PDB entry 5V1T | X-ray diffraction, 2.10 A resolution | chains A and B

== Chain A ==
Protein: Radical SAM
Organism: Streptococcus suis
Reference sequence: A0A0Z8EWX1 (A0A0Z8EWX1_STRSU); residues 1-439 here = UniProt positions 1-439
Chain sequence (459 residues; numbered -19 to 439; the number before each row is that of its first residue; numbers below 1 keep their minus sign (Met-19 is residue -19)):
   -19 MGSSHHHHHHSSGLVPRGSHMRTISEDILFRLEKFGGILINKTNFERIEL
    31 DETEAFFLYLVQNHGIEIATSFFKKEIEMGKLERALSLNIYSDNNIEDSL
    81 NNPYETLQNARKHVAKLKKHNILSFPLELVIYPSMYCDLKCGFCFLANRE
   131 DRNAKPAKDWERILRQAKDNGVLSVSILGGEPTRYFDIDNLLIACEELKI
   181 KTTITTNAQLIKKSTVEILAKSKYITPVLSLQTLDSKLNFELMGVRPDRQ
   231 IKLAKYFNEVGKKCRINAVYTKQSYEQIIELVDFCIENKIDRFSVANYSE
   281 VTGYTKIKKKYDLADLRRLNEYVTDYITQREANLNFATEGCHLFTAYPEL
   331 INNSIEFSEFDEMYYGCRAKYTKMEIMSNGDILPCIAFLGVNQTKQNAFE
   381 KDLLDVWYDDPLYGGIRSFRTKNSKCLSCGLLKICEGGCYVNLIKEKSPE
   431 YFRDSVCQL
Unresolved in the structure: -19 to 0
Sequence notes: expression tag (-19 to 0)
Ion coordination: 4Fe-4S cluster Fe site 1: Cys117, Cys121, Cys124 (together with methionine); 4Fe-4S cluster Fe site 2: Cys321, Cys347, Cys365, Cys419; 4Fe-4S cluster Fe site 3: Cys406, Cys409, Cys415, Cys437
Ligand contacts:
  - methionine (MET): Cys117, Cys124, Phe125, Leu158, Gly159, Gly160, Glu161, Pro162, Thr185, Thr186, Asn187, Ser210
  - S-adenosylmethionine (SAM): Phe123, Cys124, Phe125, Leu158, Thr185, Val208, Ser210, Asn247, Val249, Arg272, Ser274, Ala276, Asn277, Tyr278, Ser279, Thr285, Glu319
  - 4Fe-4S cluster (SF4), molecule 1: Cys117, Leu119, Lys120, Cys121, Phe123, Cys124, Leu126, Arg129, Gly159, Gly160, Asn187
  - 4Fe-4S cluster (SF4), molecule 2: Val281, Cys321, His322, Cys347, Arg348, Ala349, Lys353, Cys365, Ala367, Ile396, Cys419, Val421
  - 4Fe-4S cluster (SF4), molecule 3: Phe324, Thr325, Lys405, Cys406, Cys409, Leu411, Leu412, Cys415, Glu416, Gly417, Gly418, Arg433, Cys437, Leu439
From the paper describing this entry:
  - contacts within the chain: Gly122-Lys286 (backbone contact), Gly122-Ile287 (backbone contact), Phe125-Thr282
  - conformationally variable residues (loop rearrangement, side-chain flip): Phe125 to Ala134, Ser279 to Thr285
  - binding site for S-adenosylmethionine: Phe125, Arg272, Glu319
  - catalytic residues: Glu319 (from molecular simulation)

== Chain B ==
Protein: SuiA 22mer
Chain sequence (22 residues; numbered 1 to 22; the number before each row is that of its first residue):
     1 MSKELEKVLESSAMAKGDGWHV
Unresolved in the structure: 1, 15-22

== How chain A and chain B interact ==
Residue-residue contacts (29; chain A residue first):
  Arg27(A) with Glu10(B), salt bridge
  Thr318(A) with Ser11(B), hydrogen bond (backbone-side chain)
  Glu319(A) with Ser11(B); Ala13(B)
  Gly320(A) with Ser11(B), hydrogen bond (backbone-backbone); Ser12(B); Ala13(B), hydrogen bond (backbone-backbone)
  Cys321(A) with Ser12(B); Ala13(B); Met14(B), hydrophobic
  Leu323(A) with Ser12(B)
  Phe324(A) with Val8(B), hydrophobic; Leu9(B), hydrophobic; Ser12(B), hydrogen bond (backbone-side chain)
  Tyr327(A) with Val8(B), hydrophobic
  Ile335(A) with Leu5(B), hydrophobic
  Phe337(A) with Leu9(B), hydrophobic
  Tyr344(A) with Glu10(B), hydrogen bond
  Tyr345(A) with Glu6(B); Leu9(B), hydrophobic; Glu10(B)
  Gly346(A) with Ser12(B)
  Arg348(A) with Leu9(B); Glu10(B), salt bridge; Ala13(B)
  Lys353(A) with Met14(B)
  Cys365(A) with Met14(B), hydrophobic
  Ile366(A) with Met14(B), hydrophobic
  Ile414(A) with Leu9(B), hydrophobic
Other interface residues (no listed pair), chain A (22 interface residues in all): Ser279, His322, Leu330, Leu411
Other interface residues (no listed pair), chain B (10 interface residues in all): Glu4
From the paper, about this interface:
  - interface residues, chain A: Arg27(A), Thr318(A), Gly320(A), His322(A), Phe324(A), Tyr344(A), Gly346(A), Arg348(A)

== Summary ==
Chain A and chain B form an interface of 22 and 10 residues respectively; the contacts include 5 hydrogen
bonds and 2 salt bridges. Polar contacts include Arg27(A)-Glu10(B), Arg348(A)-Glu10(B) and Thr318(A)-Ser11(B).
From the paper: the catalytic residue Glu319(A); a binding site for S-adenosylmethionine at Phe125(A),
Arg272(A) and Glu319(A).
Here chain A is Radical SAM (Streptococcus suis) and chain B is SuiA 22mer. Entry 5V1T (Crystal structure of
Streptococcus suis SuiB bound to precursor peptide SuiA) was determined by X-ray diffraction (same publication
as 5V1Q and 5V1S).
